3FLB - chain A; structure by X-ray diffraction, 1.80 A resolution.

== Chain A ==
Name: RifR
From: Amycolatopsis mediterranei
Notes: EC 3.1.2.-
UniProt: Q7BUF9 (Q7BUF9_AMYMD); residue numbers follow UniProt; this construct covers 1-259
Sequence (267 residues; each row starts with the number of its first residue):
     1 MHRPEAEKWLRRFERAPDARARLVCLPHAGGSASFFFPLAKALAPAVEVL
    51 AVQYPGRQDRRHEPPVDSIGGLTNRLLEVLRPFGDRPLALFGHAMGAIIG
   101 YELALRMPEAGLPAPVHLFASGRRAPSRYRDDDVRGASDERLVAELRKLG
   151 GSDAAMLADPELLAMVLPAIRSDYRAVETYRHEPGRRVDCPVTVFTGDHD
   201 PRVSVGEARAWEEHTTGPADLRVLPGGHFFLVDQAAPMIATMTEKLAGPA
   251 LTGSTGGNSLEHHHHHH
Unresolved in the structure: 1-4, 250-267
Construct notes: engineered mutation Ala94 (Ser in Q7BUF9); expression tag (260-267)
Reported in the primary citation:
  - binding site for chloride ion: Ala29, Met95
  - conformationally variable residues (loop rearrangement): Gly122 to Ser138

== Overview ==
The paper reports a binding site for chloride ion at Ala29 and Met95; conformational variability at Gly122.
Chain A is RifR (Amycolatopsis mediterranei); the structure, RifR - Type II thioesterase from Rifamycin
NRPS/PKS biosynthetic pathway - Form 2, was determined by X-ray diffraction together with 3FLA from the same
study.
